5LWI - chains C and B of the 3 polymer chains in the assembly; structure by electron microscopy, 3.20 A resolution.

Chain C:
Protein: VP2
From: Israeli acute paralysis virus
Sequence (300 residues; each row starts with the number of its first residue):
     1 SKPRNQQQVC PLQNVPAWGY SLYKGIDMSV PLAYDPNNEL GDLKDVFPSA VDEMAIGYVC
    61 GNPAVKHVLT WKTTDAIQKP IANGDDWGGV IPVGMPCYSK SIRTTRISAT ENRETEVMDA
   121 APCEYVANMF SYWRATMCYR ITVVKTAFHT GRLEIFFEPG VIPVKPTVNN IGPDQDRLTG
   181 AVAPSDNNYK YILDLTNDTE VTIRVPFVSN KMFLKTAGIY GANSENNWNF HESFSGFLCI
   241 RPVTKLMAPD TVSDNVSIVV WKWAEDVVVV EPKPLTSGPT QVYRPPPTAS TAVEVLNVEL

Chain B:
Protein: Structural polyprotein
From: Israeli acute paralysis virus
Sequence (236 residues; each row starts with the number of its first residue):
    22 SENSVETQEI TTFHDVETPN RIDTPMAQDT SSARNMDDTH SIIQFLQRPV LIDNIEIIAG
    82 TTADANKPLS RYVLDQQNSQ KYVRSWTLPS TVLRAGGKAQ KLANFKYLRC DVQVKLVLNA
   142 NPFVAGRMYL AYSPYDDKVD TARSVLQTSR AGVTGYPGVE LDFQLDNSVE MTIPYASFQE
   202 AYDLVTGTED FVQLYLFPIT PVLGPKSESE SSKVDISVYM WLSNISLVIP TYRINP

How chain C and chain B interact:
Residue-residue contacts - 50 pairs, chain C then chain B:
  Pro48(C) - Tyr196(B)
  Asn62(C) - Gly176(B)
  Ala64(C) - Ala172(B)
  Val65(C) - Ala172(B)
  Val65(C) - Thr175(B)
  Lys66(C) - Arg92(B)  hydrogen bond (backbone-side chain)
  Lys66(C) - Arg171(B)  hydrogen bond (backbone-side chain)
  His67(C) - Arg92(B)
  Val68(C) - Arg171(B)
  Val68(C) - Ile220(B)  hydrophobic
  Val68(C) - Thr221(B)
  Ser99(C) - Arg92(B)  hydrogen bond
  Ser99(C) - Tyr93(B)  hydrogen bond
  Lys100(C) - Tyr93(B)  hydrogen bond (backbone-side chain)
  Ser101(C) - Tyr93(B)
  Ser101(C) - Leu95(B)
  Arg103(C) - Leu95(B)
  Val117(C) - Tyr93(B)
  Asp119(C) - Arg92(B)  salt bridge
  Asp119(C) - Tyr93(B)
  Asp119(C) - Ser170(B)
  Ala120(C) - Ala172(B)
  Arg140(C) - Glu181(B)  salt bridge
  Thr142(C) - Arg148(B)
  Val144(C) - Gly147(B)
  Val144(C) - Arg148(B)
  Thr146(C) - Pro143(B)
  Thr146(C) - Ala146(B)
  Phe148(C) - Phe144(B)  hydrophobic
  Glu200(C) - Glu181(B)
  Thr251(C) - Phe144(B)
  Thr251(C) - Pro226(B)
  Val252(C) - Phe144(B)  hydrophobic
  Ser253(C) - Gly225(B)  hydrogen bond (side chain-backbone)
  Asn255(C) - Leu224(B)
  Ser257(C) - Thr221(B)
  Ser257(C) - Leu224(B)
  Trp261(C) - Thr175(B)
  Trp261(C) - Glu181(B)
  Tyr283(C) - Val94(B)
  Tyr283(C) - Leu95(B)  hydrogen bond (side chain-backbone)
  Arg284(C) - Asp161(B)  salt bridge
  Pro285(C) - Gln97(B)  hydrogen bond (backbone-side chain)
  Pro285(C) - Gln168(B)
  Pro286(C) - Leu95(B)
  Pro286(C) - Asp96(B)
  Pro286(C) - Gln97(B)  hydrogen bond (backbone-backbone)
  Pro287(C) - Gln97(B)
  Pro287(C) - Gln98(B)
  Ala289(C) - Asp96(B)
Also at the interface, not in a pair above, chain C (43 interface residues in all): Pro63, Asp85, Ile102, Met118, Ala121, Lys145, Ala147, Thr199, Asp250, Val259, Thr288
Also at the interface, not in a pair above, chain B (35 interface residues in all): Val145, Tyr150, Thr162, Ala163, Gly173, Asp183, Gln185, Leu186, Lys227

In short:
Chain C and chain B form an interface of 43 and 35 residues respectively; the contacts include 9 hydrogen
bonds and 3 salt bridges. Polar pairs include Asp119(C)-Arg92(B), Arg140(C)-Glu181(B) and Arg284(C)-Asp161(B).
Chain C is VP2 and chain B is Structural polyprotein, both from Israeli acute paralysis virus; the structure,
Israeli acute paralysis virus heated to 63 degree - empty particle, was determined by electron microscopy
(same publication as 5LWG).
